6YNZ - chains A3 and I3 of the 162 polymer chains in the assembly; structure by electron microscopy, 3.10 A resolution.

Chain A3:
Molecule: Ymf66
From: Tetrahymena thermophila
Reference sequence: Q951C1 (Q951C1_TETTH); numbering as in UniProt (aligned over 1-446)
Amino-acid sequence (446 residues; numbered 1 to 446; the number before each row is that of its first residue):
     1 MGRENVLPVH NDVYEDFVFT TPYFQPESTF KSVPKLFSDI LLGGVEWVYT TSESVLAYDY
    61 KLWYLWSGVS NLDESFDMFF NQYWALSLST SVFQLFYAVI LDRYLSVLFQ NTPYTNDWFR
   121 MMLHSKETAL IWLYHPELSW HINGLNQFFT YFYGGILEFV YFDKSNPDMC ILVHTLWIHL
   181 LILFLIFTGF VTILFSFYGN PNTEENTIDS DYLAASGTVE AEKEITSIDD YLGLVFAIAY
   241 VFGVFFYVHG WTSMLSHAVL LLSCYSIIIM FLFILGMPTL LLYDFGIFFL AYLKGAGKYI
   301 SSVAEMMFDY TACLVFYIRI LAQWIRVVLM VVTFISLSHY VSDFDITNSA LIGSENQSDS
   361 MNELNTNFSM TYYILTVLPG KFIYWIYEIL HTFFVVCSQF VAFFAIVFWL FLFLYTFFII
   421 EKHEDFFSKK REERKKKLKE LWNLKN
Disordered / not traced: 1-13
Ligand contacts:
  - 1,2-diacyl-sn-glycero-3-phosphocholine (PC1), molecule 1: Leu213, Ser216, Gly217, Glu220, Lys223, Ile225, Tyr231, Leu234, Val235, Ile238, Phe404, Ala405, Phe408, Trp409
  - 1,2-diacyl-sn-glycero-3-phosphocholine (PC1), molecule 2: Tyr283, Asp284, Gly286
  - Ubiquinone-8 (UQ8): His174, Trp177, Ile178, Leu180, Leu181, Phe184

Chain I3:
Molecule: subunit i/j
From: Tetrahymena thermophila
Reference sequence: I7LZW2 (I7LZW2_TETTS); residues 1-209 here = UniProt positions 1-209
Amino-acid sequence (209 residues; numbered 1 to 209; the number before each row is that of its first residue):
     1 MNPIQKAWLK ILEPVSYVIN EKMAKRTGII GKLGRFFAIG PREYGVHPIN RMFIFMNRKY
    61 MAFQAVALHR YSFVKSLTHN GFHMLRVFRH FAFVLPATVL AGLGLFVYWG DDNKCYSPDR
   121 FPYLKKRAGD MALPLNSLNQ RTSAHYIEIN AIYGAEMMKR YHKVWENIIE ERSKATDQEK
   181 KTRYAHPSYQ YSPLPVVSIP NVLNPLNLQ
Ligand contacts:
  - 1,2-diacyl-sn-glycero-3-phosphocholine (PC1), molecule 1: Leu77, Thr78, His79
  - 1,2-diacyl-sn-glycero-3-phosphocholine (PC1), molecule 2: Thr78, Asn80, Gly81
  - Ubiquinone-8 (UQ8): Ile4, Ile49, Phe53, Met56, Asn57, Tyr60, Met61, Gln64, Gly102, Leu103, Phe106
Reported in the primary citation:
  - self-association interface (contacts with another copy of this molecule); pairs are residue here / residue on that copy: Asn207-Asn207, Ser173, Lys174

How chain A3 and chain I3 interact:
Pairs across the interface (80):
  Trp47(A3) - Pro134(I3)
  Val48(A3) - Leu133(I3)
  Val48(A3) - Pro134(I3)
  Thr51(A3) - Lys125(I3)  hydrogen bond
  Thr51(A3) - Leu135(I3)
  Glu53(A3) - Asp111(I3)
  Glu53(A3) - Lys125(I3)  salt bridge
  Ser54(A3) - Gly110(I3)
  Ser54(A3) - Asp111(I3)  hydrogen bond (side chain-backbone)
  Lys61(A3) - Gly129(I3)
  Tyr83(A3) - Pro205(I3)
  Tyr83(A3) - Leu206(I3)  hydrophobic
  Leu86(A3) - Pro205(I3)  hydrophobic
  Phe93(A3) - Pro200(I3)
  Phe93(A3) - Val202(I3)  hydrophobic
  Tyr97(A3) - Pro205(I3)
  Phe119(A3) - Thr142(I3)
  Phe119(A3) - Ile147(I3)
  Arg120(A3) - Ile147(I3)
  Arg120(A3) - Glu148(I3)  salt bridge
  Met121(A3) - Tyr146(I3)
  Met121(A3) - Asn150(I3)
  Met122(A3) - Gly154(I3)
  Met122(A3) - Ala155(I3)
  Leu133(A3) - Asn204(I3)
  Leu133(A3) - Leu206(I3)  hydrophobic
  Tyr134(A3) - Asn204(I3)
  Tyr134(A3) - Leu208(I3)  hydrophobic
  Tyr134(A3) - Gln209(I3)
  His135(A3) - Met158(I3)
  His135(A3) - Tyr161(I3)
  His135(A3) - His162(I3)  hydrogen bond
  His135(A3) - Trp165(I3)
  Glu137(A3) - Tyr161(I3)  hydrogen bond
  Glu137(A3) - Trp165(I3)
  Leu138(A3) - Met158(I3)  hydrophobic
  Leu138(A3) - Tyr161(I3)
  Pro167(A3) - Arg127(I3)
  Pro167(A3) - Gly129(I3)
  Asp168(A3) - Lys126(I3)
  Asp168(A3) - Arg127(I3)  salt bridge
  Met169(A3) - Lys126(I3)  hydrogen bond (backbone-backbone)
  Met169(A3) - Asp130(I3)
  Ile171(A3) - Arg127(I3)
  Leu176(A3) - Asn113(I3)
  Leu180(A3) - Trp109(I3)  hydrophobic
  Leu183(A3) - Trp109(I3)  hydrophobic
  Phe184(A3) - Met52(I3)  hydrophobic
  Phe184(A3) - Met56(I3)  hydrophobic
  Leu185(A3) - Met52(I3)  hydrophobic
  Phe187(A3) - Met56(I3)  hydrophobic
  Thr188(A3) - Met52(I3)
  Thr188(A3) - Met56(I3)
  Phe195(A3) - Lys59(I3)
  Tyr198(A3) - Phe55(I3)  hydrophobic
  Tyr198(A3) - Lys59(I3)
  Thr226(A3) - Val87(I3)
  Thr226(A3) - Phe88(I3)
  Asp229(A3) - Arg70(I3)  salt bridge
  Asp230(A3) - Arg86(I3)  salt bridge
  Asp230(A3) - Phe88(I3)
  Asp230(A3) - Phe91(I3)
  Tyr231(A3) - Phe88(I3)  hydrophobic
  Gly233(A3) - Phe91(I3)
  Leu234(A3) - Phe88(I3)  hydrophobic
  Leu234(A3) - Phe91(I3)  hydrophobic
  Phe273(A3) - Phe88(I3)
  Phe273(A3) - His90(I3)  hydrogen bond (backbone-side chain)
  Phe273(A3) - Phe91(I3)  hydrophobic
  Phe273(A3) - Val94(I3)  hydrophobic
  Met277(A3) - Val87(I3)  hydrophobic
  Met277(A3) - Phe88(I3)  hydrophobic
  Leu280(A3) - Arg89(I3)
  Tyr283(A3) - Leu77(I3)  hydrogen bond (side chain-backbone)
  Asp284(A3) - His79(I3)  salt bridge
  Asp284(A3) - Met84(I3)
  Asp284(A3) - Leu85(I3)
  Asp284(A3) - Arg86(I3)
  Asp284(A3) - Arg89(I3)  salt bridge
  Phe408(A3) - Phe88(I3)  hydrophobic
Also at the interface, not in a pair above, chain A3 (54 interface residues in all): Tyr49, Gln82, Val92, Ile131, His179, Leu181, Val191, Gly276, Leu281, Thr416
Also at the interface, not in a pair above, chain I3 (54 interface residues in all): Ile49, Phe53, Phe106, Phe121, Pro122, Ala128, Ala151, Ile199

Overview:
Chain A3 and chain I3 each contribute 54 residues to their interface, with 7 hydrogen bonds and 7 salt
bridges. Polar pairs include Glu53(A3)-Lys125(I3), Arg120(A3)-Glu148(I3) and Asp168(A3)-Arg127(I3). One
1,2-diacyl-sn-glycero-3-phosphocholine molecule and one Ubiquinone-8 molecule are bound between chain A3 and
chain I3. Chain A3 binds 1,2-diacyl-sn-glycero-3-phosphocholine. From the paper: a self-association interface
involving Ser173(I3), Lys174(I3) and Asn207(I3).
Here chain A3 is Ymf66 and chain I3 is subunit i/j, both from Tetrahymena thermophila. Entry 6YNZ (Cryo-EM
structure of Tetrahymena thermophila mitochondrial ATP synthase - F1Fo composite tetramer model) was
determined by electron microscopy (same publication as 6YNV, 6YNW, 6YNX, 6YNY and 6YO0).
